PDB entry 8RSU | X-ray diffraction, 2.40 A resolution | chains A and B

[Chain A]
Protein: Rap3T
Organism: Bacillus phage phi3T
UniProtKB: A0A1P8CWN8 (A0A1P8CWN8_BPPHT); residue numbers follow UniProt; this construct covers 1-379
Amino-acid sequence (379 residues; numbered 1 to 379; the number before each row is that of its first residue):
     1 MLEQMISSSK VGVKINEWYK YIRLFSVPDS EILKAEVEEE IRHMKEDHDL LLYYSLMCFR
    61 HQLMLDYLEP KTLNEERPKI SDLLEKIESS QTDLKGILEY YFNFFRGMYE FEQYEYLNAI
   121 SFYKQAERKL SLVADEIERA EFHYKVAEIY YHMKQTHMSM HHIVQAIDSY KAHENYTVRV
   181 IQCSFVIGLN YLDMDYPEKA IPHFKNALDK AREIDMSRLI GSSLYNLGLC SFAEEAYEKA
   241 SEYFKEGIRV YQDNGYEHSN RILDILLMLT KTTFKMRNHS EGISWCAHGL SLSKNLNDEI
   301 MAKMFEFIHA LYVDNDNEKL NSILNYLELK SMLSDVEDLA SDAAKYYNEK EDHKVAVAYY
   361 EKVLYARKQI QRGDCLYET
Disordered / not traced: 1-6, 71-76, 373-379
Ligand contacts: Glycerol ethoxylate (A1H22): Gln-113, Tyr-114, Glu-115, Glu-299, Ile-300, Tyr-326, Leu-329, Lys-330

[Chain B]
Protein: Pheromone RRGHTA
Amino-acid sequence (6 residues; each row starts with the number of its first residue):
     1 RRGHTA

[How chain A and chain B interact]
Contacting residue pairs - 45 pairs, chain A then chain B:
  Tyr-67(A) with Ala-6(B), hydrogen bond (side chain-backbone)
  Tyr-144(A) with Thr-5(B), hydrogen bond (side chain-backbone); Ala-6(B)
  Glu-148(A) with Thr-5(B), hydrogen bond; Ala-6(B)
  Tyr-151(A) with Arg-2(B), hydrogen bond (backbone-side chain); Gly-3(B), hydrogen bond (side chain-backbone); Thr-5(B)
  His-152(A) with Arg-2(B); Gly-3(B); Thr-5(B), hydrogen bond
  Lys-154(A) with Arg-2(B)
  Gln-182(A) with Thr-5(B); Ala-6(B), hydrogen bond (side chain-backbone)
  Phe-185(A) with His-4(B)
  Val-186(A) with Thr-5(B)
  Leu-189(A) with Gly-3(B); His-4(B); Thr-5(B)
  Asp-193(A) with Arg-2(B), salt bridge
  Arg-218(A) with Ala-6(B)
  Leu-219(A) with Ala-6(B)
  Ser-222(A) with His-4(B), hydrogen bond
  Tyr-225(A) with Arg-1(B); Arg-2(B), hydrogen bond (side chain-backbone); Gly-3(B); His-4(B)
  Asn-226(A) with Gly-3(B); His-4(B), hydrogen bond (side chain-backbone)
  Leu-229(A) with Arg-1(B); Gly-3(B)
  Tyr-251(A) with His-4(B)
  Arg-261(A) with Arg-1(B); His-4(B), hydrogen bond (backbone-side chain)
  Asp-264(A) with Arg-1(B), salt bridge; His-4(B), salt bridge
  Leu-267(A) with Arg-1(B)
  Met-268(A) with Arg-1(B)
  Met-301(A) with Arg-1(B)
  Met-304(A) with Arg-1(B)
  Met-332(A) with Arg-1(B)
  Ser-334(A) with Arg-2(B), hydrogen bond
  Asp-335(A) with Arg-1(B), salt bridge; Arg-2(B)
  Asp-338(A) with Arg-1(B)
Other interface residues (no listed pair), chain A (30 interface residues in all): Ile-265, Lys-271
The authors on this interface:
  - pairs named by the authors: Tyr-151(A)/Gly-3(B), Asp-193(A)/Arg-2(B) (salt bridge), Tyr-225(A)/Gly-3(B), Asp-264(A)/Arg-1(B) (salt bridge), Met-304(A)/Arg-1(B) (hydrophobic contact), Asp-335(A)/Arg-1(B) (salt bridge), Asp-338(A)/Arg-2(B)
  - interface residues, chain A: Tyr-151(A), Gln-182(A), Tyr-225(A), Asn-226(A), Asp-338(A)

[Summary]
The interface between chain A and chain B involves 30 residues on one side and 6 on the other, with 12
hydrogen bonds and 4 salt bridges. Polar pairs include Asp-193(A)/Arg-2(B), Asp-264(A)/Arg-1(B) and
Asp-264(A)/His-4(B). The authors report contacts between Tyr-151(A) and Gly-3(B), Tyr-225(A) and Gly-3(B) and
Asp-338(A) and Arg-2(B); salt bridges between Asp-193(A) and Arg-2(B), Asp-264(A) and Arg-1(B) and Asp-335(A)
and Arg-1(B); a hydrophobic contact between Met-304(A) and Arg-1(B). The paper reports interface residues
Tyr-151(A), Gln-182(A) and Tyr-225(A) among others.
Chain A is Rap3T (Bacillus phage phi3T) and chain B is Pheromone RRGHTA; the structure, Rap from bacteriophage
Phi3T in presence of pheromone RRGHTA, was determined by X-ray diffraction (same publication as 8RST, 8RSV,
8RTC and 8RTE).
